6RYB - chains B and C of the 3 polymer chains in the assembly; structure by X-ray diffraction, 2.31 A resolution.

[Chain B]
Name: Septation initiation protein
From: Legionella pneumophila subsp. pneumophila
Chain sequence (344 residues; numbered 2 to 345; the number before each row is that of its first residue):
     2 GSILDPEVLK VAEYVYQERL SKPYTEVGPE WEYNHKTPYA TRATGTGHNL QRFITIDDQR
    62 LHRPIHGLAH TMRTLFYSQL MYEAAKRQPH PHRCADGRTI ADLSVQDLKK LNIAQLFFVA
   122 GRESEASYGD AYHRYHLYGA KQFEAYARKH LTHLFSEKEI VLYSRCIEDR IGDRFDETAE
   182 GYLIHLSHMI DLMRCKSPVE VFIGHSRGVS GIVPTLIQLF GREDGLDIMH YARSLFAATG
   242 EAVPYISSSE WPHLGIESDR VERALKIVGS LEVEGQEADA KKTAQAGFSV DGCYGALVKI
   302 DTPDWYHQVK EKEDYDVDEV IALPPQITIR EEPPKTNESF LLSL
Disordered / not traced: 314-345

[Chain C]
Name: Septation initiation protein
From: Legionella pneumophila subsp. pneumophila
Chain sequence (347 residues; row label = number of the first residue in the row; numbers below 1 keep their minus sign (Gly-1 is residue -1)):
    -1 GAMGSILDPE VLKVAEYVYQ ERLSKPYTEV GPEWEYNHKT PYATRATGTG HNLQRFITID
    59 DQRLHRPIHG LAHTMRTLFY SQLMYEAAKR QPHPHRCADG RTIADLSVQD LKKLNIAQLF
   119 FVAGRESEAS YGDAYHRYHL YGAKQFEAYA RKHLTHLFSE KEIVLYSRCI EDRIGDRFDE
   179 TAEGYLIHLS HMIDLMRCKS PVEVFIGHSR GVSGIVPTLI QLFGREDGLD IMHYARSLFA
   239 ATGEAVPYIS SSEWPHLGIE SDRVERALKI VGSLEVEGQE ADAKKTAQAG FSVDGCYGAL
   299 VKIDTPDWYH QVKEKEDYDV DEVIALPPQI TIREEPPKTN ESFLLSL
Disordered / not traced: 311-345

[Chain B / chain C interface]
Contacting residue pairs (26):
  Glu27(B) with Lys23(C), salt bridge
  Tyr40(B) with Pro30(C); Glu31(C)
  Arg43(B) with Arg20(C); Thr26(C); Glu124(C), salt bridge
  Glu124(B) with Gln18(C)
  Asp131(B) with Pro24(C); Arg61(C), salt bridge; His63(C), salt bridge
  Arg135(B) with Lys23(C); Pro24(C)
  Leu138(B) with Gln60(C); Phe289(C), hydrophobic
  Tyr139(B) with Gln18(C); Ser22(C), hydrogen bond; Lys23(C), hydrogen bond
  Lys142(B) with Phe289(C)
  Gln143(B) with Gln18(C), hydrogen bond
  Ala146(B) with Asp292(C)
  Lys150(B) with Asp292(C)
  Glu169(B) with Gln60(C), hydrogen bond
  Arg171(B) with Asp58(C); Asp59(C); Gln60(C)
  Ile172(B) with Asp59(C)
Also at the interface, not in a pair above, chain B (16 interface residues in all): Thr26
Also at the interface, not in a pair above, chain C (19 interface residues in all): Glu19, Gly29, Ser290

[Summary]
16 residues of chain B and 19 residues of chain C are in contact, with 4 hydrogen bonds and 4 salt bridges.
Polar pairs include Glu27(B)-Lys23(C), Arg43(B)-Glu124(C) and Asp131(B)-Arg61(C).
Here chain B is Septation initiation protein and chain C is Septation initiation protein, both from Legionella
pneumophila subsp. pneumophila. Entry 6RYB (Structure of deubiquitinase for PR-ubiquitination 1 -Dup1) was
determined by X-ray diffraction.
